PDB entry 4OHF | X-ray diffraction, 2.53 A resolution | chains A and B

== Chain A ==
Name: Cytosolic IMP-GMP specific 5'-nucleotidase
Source organism: Legionella pneumophila subsp. pneumophila
UniProt: Q5ZZB6 (Q5ZZB6_LEGPH); numbering as in UniProt (aligned over 1-459)
Amino-acid sequence (470 residues; row label = number of the first residue in the row; a row labelled like 459A-459C holds insertion residues (459A, then the next letters in order)):
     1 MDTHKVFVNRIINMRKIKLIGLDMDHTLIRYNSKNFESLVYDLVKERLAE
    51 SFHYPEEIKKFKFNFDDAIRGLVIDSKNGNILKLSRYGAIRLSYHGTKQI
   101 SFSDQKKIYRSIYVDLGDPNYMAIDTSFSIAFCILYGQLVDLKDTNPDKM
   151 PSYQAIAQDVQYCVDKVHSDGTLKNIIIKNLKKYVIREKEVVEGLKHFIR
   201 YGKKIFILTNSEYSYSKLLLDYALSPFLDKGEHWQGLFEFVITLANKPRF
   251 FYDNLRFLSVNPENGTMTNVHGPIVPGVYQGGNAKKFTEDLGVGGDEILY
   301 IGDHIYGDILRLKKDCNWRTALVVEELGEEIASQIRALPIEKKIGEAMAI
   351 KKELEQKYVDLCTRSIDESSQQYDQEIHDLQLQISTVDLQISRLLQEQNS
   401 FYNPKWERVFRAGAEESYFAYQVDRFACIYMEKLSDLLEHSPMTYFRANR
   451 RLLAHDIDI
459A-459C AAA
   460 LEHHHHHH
Unresolved in the structure: 1-4, 370-372, 459A-459C, 463-467
Sequence notes: expression tag (459A-459C, 460-467)
Small-molecule neighbours: guanosine-5'-monophosphate (5GP): Arg-86, Tyr-87, Asp-308, Tyr-418, Tyr-421, Arg-425
From the paper describing this entry:
  - binding site for phosphate ion: Asp-23, Asp-25, Thr-209, Lys-247, Asp-303
  - binding site for guanosine-5'-monophosphate: Arg-86, Tyr-87, Asp-308, Tyr-421, Arg-425
  - specificity-determining residues: Arg-86 (proposed by the authors, not directly observed)
  - allosteric site: Arg-86, Tyr-421
  - mutagenesis - R86A, Y421S: decreased catalytic activity on GTP
  - mutagenesis - R86A/Y421S: abolished catalytic activity on GTP
  - mutagenesis - R86A, R86A/Y421S, Y421S: unchanged catalytic activity on pNPP
  - mutagenesis - R86A/Y421S: abolished catalytic activity on GMP
  - mutagenesis - R86A/Y421S: unchanged stability
  - catalytic residues: Asp-303
  - conformationally variable residues (domain motion): Pro-339 to Glu-397

== Chain B ==
Name: Cytosolic IMP-GMP specific 5'-nucleotidase
Source organism: Legionella pneumophila subsp. pneumophila
UniProt: Q5ZZB6 (Q5ZZB6_LEGPH); residues 1-459 here = UniProt positions 1-459
Amino-acid sequence (470 residues; row label = number of the first residue in the row):
     1 MDTHKVFVNRIINMRKIKLIGLDMDHTLIRYNSKNFESLVYDLVKERLAE
    51 SFHYPEEIKKFKFNFDDAIRGLVIDSKNGNILKLSRYGAIRLSYHGTKQI
   101 SFSDQKKIYRSIYVDLGDPNYMAIDTSFSIAFCILYGQLVDLKDTNPDKM
   151 PSYQAIAQDVQYCVDKVHSDGTLKNIIIKNLKKYVIREKEVVEGLKHFIR
   201 YGKKIFILTNSEYSYSKLLLDYALSPFLDKGEHWQGLFEFVITLANKPRF
   251 FYDNLRFLSVNPENGTMTNVHGPIVPGVYQGGNAKKFTEDLGVGGDEILY
   301 IGDHIYGDILRLKKDCNWRTALVVEELGEEIASQIRALPIEKKIGEAMAI
   351 KKELEQKYVDLCTRSIDESSQQYDQEIHDLQLQISTVDLQISRLLQEQNS
   401 FYNPKWERVFRAGAEESYFAYQVDRFACIYMEKLSDLLEHSPMTYFRANR
   451 RLLAHDIDIAAALEHHHHHH
Unresolved in the structure: 1, 460-470
Sequence notes: expression tag (460-470)
Metal / ion sites: Mg2+: Asp-23, Asp-25, Asp-303 (together with phosphate ion)
Small-molecule neighbours: guanosine-5'-monophosphate (5GP): Arg-86, Tyr-87, Tyr-418, Tyr-421, Arg-425
From the paper describing this entry:
  - binding site for phosphate ion: Asp-23, Asp-25, Thr-209, Lys-247, Asp-303
  - Mg2+ coordination: Asp-303
  - contacts within the chain: Arg-70/Asp-303, Arg-70/His-304
  - binding site for guanosine-5'-monophosphate: Arg-86, Tyr-87, Asp-308, Tyr-421, Arg-425
  - specificity-determining residues: Arg-86 (proposed by the authors, not directly observed)
  - allosteric site: Arg-86, Tyr-421
  - mutagenesis - R86A, Y421S: decreased catalytic activity on GTP
  - mutagenesis - R86A/Y421S: abolished catalytic activity on GTP
  - mutagenesis - R86A, R86A/Y421S, Y421S: unchanged catalytic activity on pNPP
  - mutagenesis - R86A/Y421S: abolished catalytic activity on GMP
  - mutagenesis - R86A/Y421S: unchanged stability
  - catalytic residues: Asp-303

== Chain A / chain B interface ==
Residue-residue contacts (93):
  Phe-7(A) / Ala-454(B)
  Phe-7(A) / His-455(B)
  Val-8(A) / Ala-454(B)
  Arg-10(A) / Tyr-113(B)
  Arg-15(A) / Tyr-358(B)
  Arg-86(A) / Arg-86(B)
  Arg-86(A) / Tyr-87(B)
  Tyr-87(A) / Arg-86(B)  hydrogen bond
  Tyr-87(A) / Tyr-421(B)  hydrophobic
  Tyr-87(A) / Asp-424(B)  hydrogen bond
  Tyr-87(A) / Arg-425(B)  hydrogen bond (backbone-side chain)
  Lys-106(A) / Asp-296(B)  salt bridge
  Arg-110(A) / Asn-317(B)
  Ser-111(A) / Lys-313(B)  hydrogen bond (side chain-backbone)
  Ser-111(A) / Lys-314(B)
  Tyr-113(A) / Arg-10(B)
  Tyr-113(A) / Lys-313(B)
  Asp-115(A) / Leu-310(B)
  Asp-115(A) / Lys-314(B)  salt bridge
  His-197(A) / Asp-367(B)  salt bridge
  Tyr-201(A) / Thr-363(B)  hydrogen bond (side chain-backbone)
  Tyr-201(A) / Ile-366(B)
  Tyr-201(A) / Asp-367(B)  hydrogen bond
  Leu-310(A) / Asp-115(B)
  Lys-314(A) / Asp-115(B)  salt bridge
  Leu-327(A) / His-455(B)
  Ile-331(A) / His-455(B)
  Gln-334(A) / Asp-456(B)  hydrogen bond
  Leu-338(A) / Ile-459(B)  hydrophobic
  Glu-341(A) / Arg-450(B)  salt bridge
  Met-348(A) / Arg-447(B)
  Met-348(A) / Ala-448(B)
  Met-348(A) / Asn-449(B)
  Lys-351(A) / Tyr-445(B)  hydrogen bond (side chain-backbone)
  Glu-355(A) / Thr-444(B)
  Gln-356(A) / Thr-3(B)  hydrogen bond (side chain-backbone)
  Gln-356(A) / Lys-5(B)  hydrogen bond
  Tyr-358(A) / Ser-441(B)
  Val-359(A) / Glu-439(B)
  Val-359(A) / His-440(B)
  Cys-362(A) / His-197(B)
  Cys-362(A) / Glu-439(B)  hydrogen bond (side chain-backbone)
  Thr-363(A) / His-4(B)
  Thr-363(A) / Glu-439(B)
  Ile-366(A) / Lys-189(B)
  Ile-366(A) / Glu-190(B)
  Ile-366(A) / Glu-193(B)
  Ile-366(A) / Glu-439(B)
  Gln-381(A) / Ser-441(B)  hydrogen bond
  Asp-388(A) / Tyr-445(B)
  Asp-388(A) / Arg-447(B)  salt bridge
  Ile-391(A) / Arg-447(B)
  Ser-392(A) / Arg-447(B)
  Leu-395(A) / Arg-447(B)
  Phe-410(A) / Leu-453(B)  hydrophobic
  Phe-410(A) / His-455(B)
  Arg-411(A) / Arg-450(B)
  Arg-411(A) / Leu-452(B)
  Arg-411(A) / Leu-453(B)
  Arg-411(A) / Asp-456(B)  salt bridge
  Glu-415(A) / Arg-10(B)  salt bridge
  Tyr-421(A) / Tyr-87(B)  hydrophobic
  Asp-424(A) / Tyr-87(B)  hydrogen bond
  Arg-425(A) / Tyr-87(B)
  Tyr-430(A) / Ala-454(B)
  Tyr-430(A) / His-455(B)  hydrogen bond
  Ser-441(A) / Val-359(B)
  Ser-441(A) / Thr-363(B)
  Met-443(A) / Cys-362(B)  hydrophobic
  Met-443(A) / Thr-363(B)
  Met-443(A) / Ile-366(B)  hydrophobic
  Tyr-445(A) / Glu-355(B)
  Arg-447(A) / Lys-351(B)
  Arg-447(A) / Glu-355(B)  salt bridge
  Asn-449(A) / Ala-454(B)
  Arg-450(A) / Met-348(B)
  Arg-450(A) / Ala-349(B)
  Arg-450(A) / Lys-352(B)
  Arg-451(A) / Leu-452(B)
  Arg-451(A) / Leu-453(B)
  Arg-451(A) / Asp-456(B)  hydrogen bond (side chain-backbone)
  Arg-451(A) / Asp-458(B)  salt bridge
  Leu-452(A) / Arg-411(B)
  Leu-452(A) / Ala-414(B)
  Leu-453(A) / Met-348(B)  hydrophobic
  Asp-456(A) / Gln-334(B)
  Asp-456(A) / Arg-411(B)  salt bridge
  Ile-459(A) / Gln-334(B)
  Ile-459(A) / Ile-335(B)  hydrophobic
  Leu-460(A) / Leu-338(B)  hydrophobic
  Leu-460(A) / Lys-342(B)
  His-462(A) / Lys-5(B)
  His-462(A) / Ile-335(B)
Also at the interface, not in a pair above, chain A (65 interface residues in all): Asn-9, Arg-91, Arg-200, Lys-313, Glu-330, Ile-335, Lys-342, Ser-385, Glu-416, Thr-444, His-455
Also at the interface, not in a pair above, chain B (61 interface residues in all): Arg-15, Tyr-201, Ile-331, Glu-341, Gly-345, Arg-408, Arg-451, Ile-457

== Summary ==
Chain A and chain B form an interface of 65 and 61 residues respectively, with 15 hydrogen bonds and 11 salt
bridges. Among the polar pairs are Lys-106(A)/Asp-296(B), Asp-115(A)/Lys-314(B) and His-197(A)/Asp-367(B).
From the paper: catalytic residues Asp-303(A) and Asp-303(B); R86A and Y421S of chain A reduce catalytic
activity on GTP; 6 substitutions were tested in all.
Chain A and chain B are both Cytosolic IMP-GMP specific 5'-nucleotidase (Legionella pneumophila subsp.
pneumophila); the structure, Crystal structure of cytosolic nucleotidase II (LPG0095) in complex with GMP from
Legionella pneumophila, NORTHEAST STRUCTURAL ..., was determined by X-ray diffraction together with 4G63 from
the same study.
